Entry 6B8Q (X-ray diffraction, 2.60 A resolution); this record covers chains A and B.

== Chain A ==
Molecule: Potassium voltage-gated channel subfamily KQT member 5
Source organism: Homo sapiens
UniProt: Q9NR82 (KCNQ5_HUMAN), isoform Q9NR82-6; the construct has insertions or renumbered stretches relative to UniProt, so the offset changes along the chain: 361-394 = UniProt 361-394; 512-545 = UniProt 531-564
Chain sequence (75 residues; numbered 356 to 545; 115 numbers in that range are skipped by the numbering (no residue carries them; nothing is unmodelled there); the number before each row is that of its first residue):
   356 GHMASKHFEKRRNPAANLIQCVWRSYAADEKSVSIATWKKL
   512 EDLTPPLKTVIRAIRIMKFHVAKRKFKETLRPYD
Disordered / not traced: 356-364, 542-545
Sequence notes: expression tag (356-360); linker (395-396)
Curated features (UniProtKB/Swiss-Prot):
  - region: Ala370 to Trp378 (Interaction with CALM)
  - binding site (a 1,2-diacyl-sn-glycero-3-phospho-(1D-myo-inositol-4,5-bisphosphate)): Lys361

== Chain B ==
Molecule: Calmodulin-1
Source organism: Homo sapiens
UniProt: P0DP23 (CALM1_HUMAN); residues 0-148 here correspond to UniProt positions 1-149 (UniProt number = residue number + 1)
Chain sequence (149 residues; numbered 0 to 148; the number before each row is that of its first residue; numbering starts at 0):
     0 MADQLTEEQIAEFKEAFSLFDKDGDGTITTKELGTVMRSLGQNPTEAELQ
    50 DMINEVDADGNGTIDFPEFLTMMARKMKDTDSEEEIREAFRVFDKDGNGY
   100 ISAAELRHVMTNLGEKLTDEEVDEMIREADIDGDGQVNYEEFVQMMTAK
Disordered / not traced: 0-1, 148
Metal / ion sites: Mg2+ site 1: Asp20, Asp22, Asp24, Thr26, Glu31; Mg2+ site 2: Asp22, Asp24 (shared with 2 residues of chain F); Mg2+ site 3: Asp56, Asp58, Asn60, Thr62, Glu67; Mg2+ site 4: Asp129, Asp131, Asp133, Gln135
Curated features (UniProtKB/Swiss-Prot):
  - binding site (Ca(2+)): Asp20, Asp22, Asp24, Thr26, Glu31, Asp56, Asp58, Asn60, Thr62, Glu67, Asp93, Asp95, Asn97, Tyr99, Glu104, Asp129, Asp131, Asp133, Gln135, Glu140
  - modified residue: Ala1 (N-acetylalanine), Lys21 (N6-acetyllysine), Thr44 (Phosphothreonine), Ser81 (Phosphoserine), Lys94 (N6-acetyllysine), Tyr99 (Phosphotyrosine), Ser101 (Phosphoserine), Thr110 (Phosphothreonine), Lys115 (N6,N6,N6-trimethyllysine), Tyr138 (Phosphotyrosine)
  - cross-link: Lys21 (Glycyl lysine isopeptide (Lys-Gly) (interchain with G-Cter in SUMO2))

== Interface between chain A and chain B ==
Pairs across the interface - 88 pairs, chain A then chain B:
  Arg366(A) with Val91(B)
  Arg367(A) with Val91(B); Phe92(B); Lys94(B)
  Asn368(A) with Leu112(B); Gly113(B), hydrogen bond (side chain-backbone)
  Ala370(A) with Ala88(B); Val91(B), hydrophobic; Phe92(B), hydrophobic
  Ala371(A) with Phe92(B); Leu112(B), hydrophobic
  Asn372(A) with Glu114(B)
  Leu373(A) with Glu84(B); Ala88(B), hydrophobic
  Ile374(A) with Ala88(B); Phe89(B), hydrophobic; Phe92(B), hydrophobic; Met109(B), hydrophobic; Met124(B), hydrophobic
  Gln375(A) with Met109(B), hydrogen bond (side chain-backbone); Leu112(B), hydrogen bond (side chain-backbone); Gly113(B); Glu114(B), hydrogen bond (side chain-backbone); Lys115(B)
  Val377(A) with Met76(B), hydrophobic; Ile85(B), hydrophobic; Met145(B), hydrophobic
  Trp378(A) with Glu120(B); Glu123(B); Met124(B), hydrophobic; Met145(B), hydrophobic
  Arg379(A) with Glu114(B), salt bridge; Lys115(B); Leu116(B); Glu120(B), salt bridge
  Tyr381(A) with Glu127(B), hydrogen bond; Met144(B); Met145(B), hydrophobic
  Asp384(A) with Lys75(B), salt bridge
  Glu385(A) with Lys75(B), salt bridge
  Ser389(A) with Glu123(B), hydrogen bond
  Ile390(A) with Glu123(B), hydrogen bond (backbone-side chain)
  Ala391(A) with Glu119(B); Glu120(B); Glu123(B), hydrogen bond (backbone-side chain)
  Thr392(A) with Glu123(B)
  Lys394(A) with Thr117(B), hydrogen bond; Glu119(B); Glu120(B), salt bridge
  Pro517(A) with Glu14(B); Leu18(B), hydrophobic
  Thr520(A) with Phe12(B); Ala15(B); Met72(B)
  Val521(A) with Ala15(B); Leu18(B), hydrophobic; Phe19(B), hydrophobic; Val35(B), hydrophobic
  Ile522(A) with Leu39(B), hydrophobic
  Ala524(A) with Phe19(B), hydrophobic; Phe68(B), hydrophobic; Met72(B), hydrophobic
  Ile525(A) with Met36(B), hydrophobic; Leu39(B), hydrophobic; Met51(B)
  Ile527(A) with Met71(B), hydrophobic
  Met528(A) with Leu32(B), hydrophobic; Met51(B), hydrophobic; Met71(B), hydrophobic
  Lys529(A) with Gln41(B), hydrogen bond; Glu114(B), salt bridge
  Phe530(A) with Met76(B), hydrophobic; Ser81(B); Ile85(B), hydrophobic
  His531(A) with Glu54(B); Val55(B)
  Val532(A) with Asp50(B); Met51(B), hydrophobic; Glu54(B)
  Lys534(A) with Asp80(B), salt bridge; Ser81(B); Glu84(B)
  Arg535(A) with Asp50(B), salt bridge; Glu54(B), salt bridge
  Phe537(A) with Glu84(B); Glu87(B); Ala88(B), hydrophobic
  Lys538(A) with Glu84(B), salt bridge
Also at the interface, not in a pair above, chain A (39 interface residues in all): Ser380, Leu518, Arg523
Also at the interface, not in a pair above, chain B (46 interface residues in all): Glu11, Val108, Phe141
From the paper, about this interface:
  - interface residues, chain A: Ala370(A), Ala371(A), Val377(A), Trp378(A), Arg379(A), Val521(A), Ala524(A), Met528(A)

== Summary ==
Chain A and chain B form an interface of 39 and 46 residues respectively, with 10 hydrogen bonds and 10 salt
bridges. Polar pairs include Arg379(A)-Glu114(B), Arg379(A)-Glu120(B) and Asp384(A)-Lys75(B). From UniProt:
residue binding 1,2-diacyl-sn-glycero-3-phospho-(1D-myo-inositol-4,5-bisphosphate) Lys361(A) on chain A; 20
Ca2+-binding residues on chain B. The paper reports interface residues Ala370(A), Ala371(A) and Val377(A)
among others.
Chain A is Potassium voltage-gated channel subfamily KQT member 5 and chain B is Calmodulin-1, both from Homo
sapiens; the structure, Crystal Structure of the Mg2+/CaM:Kv7.5 (KCNQ5) AB domain complex, was determined by
X-ray diffraction (same publication as 6B8M, 6B8N and 6B8P).
